Entry 4DR2 (X-ray diffraction, 3.25 A resolution); this record covers chains A and L of the 21 polymer chains in the assembly.

== Chain A ==
Molecule: 16S rRNA
Source organism: Thermus thermophilus
Sequence (1522 nucleotides; row label = number of the first residue in the row; note: 42 numbers in that range are skipped by the numbering (no residue carries them; nothing is unmodelled there); a row labelled like 190A-190L holds insertion residues (190A, then the next letters in order); numbering starts at 0):
     0 UUUGUUGGAGAGUUUGAUCCUGGCUCAGGGUGAACGCUGGCGGCGUGCCU
    50 AAGACAUGCAAGUCGUGCGGG
    73 CCGCGGGGUUUU
    88 ACUCCG
    95 UGGUC
   101 AGCGGCGGACGGGUGAGUAACGCGUGGGU
  129A G
   130 ACCUACCCGGAAGAGGGGGACAACCCGGGGAAACUCGGGCUAAUCCCCCA
   180 UGUGGACCCGC
190A-190L CCCUUGGGGUGU
   191 GUCCAAAGGGCUUU
   216 GCCCGCUUCCGGAUGGGCCCGCGUCCCAUCAGCUAGUUGGUGGGGUAAUG
   266 GCCCACCAAGGCGACGACGGGUAGCCGGUCUGAGAGGAUGGCCGGCCACA
   316 GGGGCACUGAGACACGGGCCCCACUCCUACGGGAGGCAGCAGUUAGGAAU
   366 CUUCCGCAAUGGGCGCAAGCCUGACGGAGCGACGCCGCUUGGAGGAAGAA
   416 GCCCUUCGGGGUGUAAACUCCUGAA
   442 CCCGGGACGAAACCCCCGACGA
   474 GGGGACUGACGGUACCGGG
   494 GUAAUAGCGCCGGCCAACUCCGUGCCAGCAGCCGCGGUAAUACGGAGGGC
   544 GCGAGCGUUACCCGGAUUCACUGGGCGUAAAGGGCGUGUAGGCGGCCUGG
   594 GGCGUCCCAUGUGAAAGACCACGGCUCAACCGUGGGGGAGCGUGGGAUAC
   644 GCUCAGGCUAGACGGUGGGAGAGGGUGGUGGAAUUCCCGGAGUAGCGGUG
   694 AAAUGCGCAGAUACCGGGAGGAACGCCGAUGGCGAAGGCAGCCACCUGGU
   744 CCACCCGUGACGCUGAGGCGCGAAAGCGUGGGGAGCAAACCGGAUUAGAU
   794 ACCCGGGUAGUCCACGCCCUAAACGAUGCGCGCUAGGUCUCUGGGUCU
   848 CCUGGGGGCCGAAGCUAACGCGUUAAGCGCGCCGCCUGGGGAGUACGGCC
   898 GCAAGGCUGAAACUCAAAGGAAUUGACGGGGGCCCGCACAAGCGGUGGAG
   948 CAUGUGGUUUAAUUCGAAGXAACGCGAAGAACCUUACCAGGCCUUGACAU
   998 GCUAGG
 1003A G
  1004 AACCCGGGUGAAAGCCUGGGGUGCCCC
1030A-1030D GCGA
  1031 GGGGAGCCCUAGCACAGGUGCUGCAUGGCCGUCGUCAGCUCGUGCCGUGA
  1081 GGUGUUGGGUUAAGUCCCGCAACGAGCGCAACCCCCGCCGUUAGUUGCCA
  1131 GCGGUUCGGCCGGGCACUCUAACGGGACUGCCCGCGAAA
  1171 GCGGGAGGAAGGAGGGGACGACGUCUGGUCAGCAUGGCCCUUACGGCCUG
  1221 GGCGACACACGUGCUACAAUGCCCACUACAAAGCGAUGCCACCCGGCAAC
  1271 GGGGAGCUAAUCGCAAAAAGGUGGGCCCAGUUCGGAUUGGGGUCUGCAAC
  1321 CCGACCCCAUGAAGCCGGAAUCGCUAGUAAUCGCGGAUCAG
 1361A C
  1362 CAUGCCGCGGUGAAUACGUUCCCGGGCCUUGUACACACXGCCXGUXACGC
  1412 CAUGGGAGCGGGCUCUACCCGAAGUCGCCGGG
  1446 AGCCUACGGG
  1459 CAGGCGCCGAGGGUAGGGCCCGUGACUGGGGCGAAGUCGUAACAAGGUAG
  1509 CUGUACCGGAAGGUGCGGCUGGAUCCACUCCUUUCU
Disordered / not traced: 0-4, 1534-1538
Construct notes: conflict C1534 (A2157 in M26923.1), A1535 (C2158 in M26923.1)
Modified / non-standard residues: PSU (pseudouridine-5'-monophosphate) at position 516, 7MG (7N-methyl-8-hydroguanosine-5'-monophosphate) at position 527, M2G (N2-dimethylguanosine-5'-monophosphate) at position 966, 5MC (5-methylcytidine-5'-monophosphate) at position 967, 2MG (2N-methylguanosine-5'-monophosphate) at position 1207, 5MC (5-methylcytidine-5'-monophosphate) at position 1400, 4OC (4n,o2'-methylcytidine-5'-monophosphate) at position 1402, 5MC (5-methylcytidine-5'-monophosphate) at position 1404, 5MC (5-methylcytidine-5'-monophosphate) at position 1407, UR3 (3-methyluridine-5'-monophoshate) at position 1498, MA6 (6N-dimethyladenosine-5'-monophoshate) at position 1518, MA6 (6N-dimethyladenosine-5'-monophoshate) at position 1519, PSU (pseudouridine-5'-monophosphate) at position 1540, PSU (pseudouridine-5'-monophosphate) at position 1541
Metal / ion sites: Mg2+ site 1 near U5 (its only coordinating residue here); Mg2+ site 2 near U12 (its only coordinating residue here); Mg2+ site 3: U12, C526, 7MG_527; Mg2+ site 4 near G21 (its only coordinating residue here); Mg2+ site 5: C48, U49; Mg2+ site 6 near A53 (its only coordinating residue here); Mg2+ site 7: A59, C386; Mg2+ site 8: G61, U62; Mg2+ site 9: G107, G324; Mg2+ site 10: A109, G331; Mg2+ site 11: G117, G289; Mg2+ site 12: C121, G124, U125, G236; 84 more Mg2+ sites not listed
Ligand contacts:
  - paromomycin (PAR), molecule 1: U30, G31, C48, U49, U304, G305, G306, C554, C555
  - paromomycin (PAR), molecule 2: G31, C47, C48, A50, A51, G52, A53, G113, U114, G115, A353, C355, A356, U358, U359, A360, G361, U365, C366
  - paromomycin (PAR), molecule 3: G64, U65, G68, G69, G70, C73, U95, G96, G97, U98, C99, A101
  - paromomycin (PAR), molecule 4: A119, A120, C121, G122, C123, G236, C237, G238, U239, C240, C241, C280, G281, A282
  - paromomycin (PAR), molecule 5: G127, G128, U129, C132, U133, A228, U229, G230, G231
  - paromomycin (PAR), molecule 6: G292, G293, U294, C295, U296, G297, G301, G302, A303, G610, A611, A632
  - paromomycin (PAR), molecule 7: A412, G413, A414, A415, C417, C418, C419, G424, G425, G426, U427, G428
  - paromomycin (PAR), molecule 8: G567, G568, C569, G570, G575, G821, G874, C875, C877, C879, C880
  - paromomycin (PAR), molecule 9: U598, C599, C601, A602, U603, G604, A632, G633, C634, G635, U636, G637
  - paromomycin (PAR), molecule 10: U605, G606, A607, A608, G628, G629, G630, G631
  - paromomycin (PAR), molecule 11: G610, A611, C612, C613, A614, G616, A622, C623, C624, G625, U626, G627
  - paromomycin (PAR), molecule 12: G661, G662, A663, G664, G666, G667, C739, U740, G741, G742, U743
  - paromomycin (PAR), molecule 13: U669, G670, G671, U672, G673, G714, A715, A716, C717, C805, C806, A807
  - paromomycin (PAR), molecule 14: A716, C717, G718, C732, A733, A766, A767, U804, C805, C806, G1525, G1526
  - paromomycin (PAR), molecule 15: C770, G771, U772, G773, G774, G775, G776, A802, G803
  - paromomycin (PAR), molecule 16: C1060, G1061, U1062, U1065, C1066, C1189, G1190
  - paromomycin (PAR), molecule 17: G1405, U1406, 5MC_1407, A1408, C1409, G1489, C1490, G1491, A1492, A1493, G1494, U1495, C1496

== Chain L ==
Protein: 30S ribosomal protein S12
Source organism: Thermus thermophilus
UniProt: F6DEQ7 (F6DEQ7_THETG); residues 1-135 here = UniProt positions 1-135
Sequence (135 residues; numbered 1 to 135; the number before each row is that of its first residue):
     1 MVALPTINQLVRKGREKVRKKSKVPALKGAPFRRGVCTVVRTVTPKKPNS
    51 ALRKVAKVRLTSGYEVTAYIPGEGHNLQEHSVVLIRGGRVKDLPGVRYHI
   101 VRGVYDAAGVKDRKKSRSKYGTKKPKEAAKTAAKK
Disordered / not traced: 1-4, 130-135
Modified / non-standard residues: Asp-92 ((3s)-3-(methylsulfanyl)-l-aspartic acid; 0TD)

== Interface between chain A and chain L ==
Pairs across the interface (122; chain A residue first):
  U24(A) / Lys-23(L)  salt bridge to the phosphate
  A33(A) / Phe-32(L)  base contact
  C34(A) / Phe-32(L)  sugar contact
  C34(A) / Val-101(L)  sugar contact
  C34(A) / Val-104(L)  phosphate contact
  G35(A) / Val-104(L)  sugar contact
  G35(A) / Ser-118(L)  hydrogen bond to the sugar
  G35(A) / Gly-121(L)  sugar contact
  C36(A) / Arg-117(L)  hydrogen bond to the sugar
  C36(A) / Ser-118(L)  sugar contact
  C36(A) / Thr-122(L)  sugar contact
  C36(A) / Lys-123(L)  phosphate contact
  C36(A) / Lys-124(L)  phosphate contact
  U37(A) / Lys-123(L)  salt bridge to the phosphate
  U37(A) / Lys-124(L)  hydrogen bond to the phosphate
  U49(A) / Lys-28(L)  sugar contact
  C241(A) / Arg-19(L)  hydrogen bond to the sugar
  G302(A) / Lys-17(L)  salt bridge to the phosphate
  A303(A) / Lys-17(L)  salt bridge to the phosphate
  G362(A) / Lys-28(L)  hydrogen bond to the sugar
  G362(A) / Arg-33(L)  hydrogen bond to the phosphate
  G362(A) / Arg-34(L)  salt bridge to the phosphate
  G362(A) / Thr-61(L)  phosphate contact
  A363(A) / Lys-28(L)  hydrogen bond to the base
  A363(A) / Pro-31(L)  base contact
  A363(A) / Phe-32(L)  base contact
  A363(A) / Arg-33(L)  salt bridge to the phosphate
  A363(A) / Arg-34(L)  salt bridge to the phosphate
  A363(A) / Thr-61(L)  hydrogen bond to the phosphate
  A363(A) / Leu-84(L)  sugar contact
  A363(A) / Tyr-105(L)  sugar contact
  A364(A) / Lys-28(L)  base contact
  G500(A) / Lys-124(L)  salt bridge to the phosphate
  C501(A) / Arg-117(L)  salt bridge to the phosphate
  C501(A) / Ser-118(L)  phosphate contact
  C501(A) / Lys-124(L)  salt bridge to the phosphate
  G502(A) / Lys-115(L)  phosphate contact
  G502(A) / Ser-116(L)  phosphate contact
  G502(A) / Arg-117(L)  hydrogen bond to the phosphate
  G502(A) / Ser-118(L)  hydrogen bond to the phosphate
  G502(A) / Lys-119(L)  phosphate contact
  C503(A) / Ser-116(L)  hydrogen bond to the phosphate
  C503(A) / Lys-119(L)  salt bridge to the phosphate
  C518(A) / Ser-50(L)  phosphate contact
  C519(A) / Ser-50(L)  hydrogen bond to the phosphate
  A520(A) / Ala-51(L)  phosphate contact
  A520(A) / Leu-52(L)  hydrogen bond to the phosphate
  A520(A) / Lys-54(L)  salt bridge to the phosphate
  A520(A) / Glu-73(L)  hydrogen bond to the sugar
  G521(A) / Leu-52(L)  phosphate contact
  G521(A) / Arg-53(L)  hydrogen bond to the base
  G521(A) / Lys-54(L)  salt bridge to the phosphate
  G521(A) / Gly-72(L)  phosphate contact
  G521(A) / Glu-73(L)  phosphate contact
  C522(A) / Arg-53(L)  base contact
  C522(A) / Tyr-69(L)  hydrogen bond to the phosphate
  C522(A) / Pro-71(L)  phosphate contact
  C522(A) / Gly-72(L)  hydrogen bond to the phosphate
  C522(A) / Asp-92(L)  base contact
  C522(A) / Tyr-120(L)  hydrogen bond to the phosphate
  A523(A) / Arg-53(L)  base contact
  A523(A) / Val-90(L)  base contact
  A523(A) / Lys-91(L)  base contact
  A523(A) / Asp-92(L)  base contact
  A523(A) / Tyr-120(L)  phosphate contact
  C525(A) / Arg-89(L)  salt bridge to the phosphate
  C525(A) / Lys-91(L)  phosphate contact
  C526(A) / Lys-91(L)  salt bridge to the phosphate
  7MG_527(A) / Asn-49(L)  hydrogen bond to the base
  C528(A) / Asn-49(L)  hydrogen bond to the base
  G529(A) / Asn-49(L)  base contact
  G529(A) / Ser-50(L)  hydrogen bond to the base
  G529(A) / Ala-51(L)  base contact
  G537(A) / Glu-73(L)  sugar contact
  G537(A) / Arg-113(L)  salt bridge to the phosphate
  G538(A) / Arg-113(L)  salt bridge to the phosphate
  G538(A) / Lys-114(L)  hydrogen bond to the phosphate
  G538(A) / Lys-115(L)  hydrogen bond to the phosphate
  A539(A) / Lys-114(L)  phosphate contact
  A539(A) / Lys-115(L)  base contact
  G550(A) / Lys-119(L)  sugar contact
  U551(A) / Arg-86(L)  sugar contact
  U552(A) / Pro-31(L)  hydrogen bond to the sugar
  U552(A) / Arg-86(L)  sugar contact
  U552(A) / Gly-87(L)  hydrogen bond to the sugar
  A553(A) / Val-24(L)  phosphate contact
  A553(A) / Gly-29(L)  hydrogen bond to the sugar
  A553(A) / Ala-30(L)  sugar contact
  A553(A) / Pro-31(L)  sugar contact
  A553(A) / Gly-87(L)  phosphate contact
  A553(A) / Gly-88(L)  phosphate contact
  C554(A) / Ser-22(L)  phosphate contact
  C555(A) / Lys-20(L)  salt bridge to the phosphate
  C556(A) / Lys-20(L)  salt bridge to the phosphate
  C562(A) / Arg-15(L)  phosphate contact
  C562(A) / Glu-16(L)  hydrogen bond to the sugar
  A563(A) / Arg-15(L)  base contact
  C564(A) / Leu-10(L)  phosphate contact
  C564(A) / Arg-15(L)  salt bridge to the phosphate
  G567(A) / Pro-5(L)  base contact
  G567(A) / Arg-15(L)  hydrogen bond to the base
  G568(A) / Pro-5(L)  base contact
  G585(A) / Asn-8(L)  sugar contact
  C879(A) / Thr-6(L)  base contact
  C879(A) / Asn-8(L)  phosphate contact
  C880(A) / Thr-6(L)  hydrogen bond to the phosphate
  C880(A) / Asn-8(L)  hydrogen bond to the phosphate
  C880(A) / Gln-9(L)  phosphate contact
  C880(A) / Arg-12(L)  salt bridge to the phosphate
  G881(A) / Gln-9(L)  hydrogen bond to the phosphate
  G881(A) / Arg-12(L)  salt bridge to the phosphate
  C882(A) / Pro-5(L)  base contact
  C882(A) / Lys-13(L)  salt bridge to the phosphate
  U884(A) / Arg-15(L)  hydrogen bond to the base
  A909(A) / Lys-21(L)  salt bridge to the phosphate
  C910(A) / Arg-97(L)  salt bridge to the phosphate
  U911(A) / Arg-97(L)  salt bridge to the phosphate
  A913(A) / Lys-46(L)  salt bridge to the phosphate
  A913(A) / Lys-91(L)  salt bridge to the phosphate
  C1412(A) / Lys-57(L)  salt bridge to the phosphate
  A1492(A) / Lys-46(L)  phosphate contact
  A1492(A) / Lys-47(L)  hydrogen bond to the phosphate
Interface residues without a listed pair, chain A (64 interface residues in all): A32, C242, C504, C883, A908, C912, C1411, C1490, G1491
Interface residues without a listed pair, chain L (67 interface residues in all): Ile-7, Val-18, Pro-48, Pro-94, Gly-95, Arg-102

== In short ==
64 residues of chain A face 67 of chain L across their interface; the contacts include 33 hydrogen bonds and
29 salt bridges. Polar contacts include A363(A)/Lys-28(L), G521(A)/Arg-53(L) and 7MG_527(A)/Asn-49(L). Chain A
binds 17 copies of paromomycin. U12(A), C526(A) and 7MG_527(A) coordinate Mg2+ site 3.
Chain A is 16S rRNA and chain L is 30S ribosomal protein S12, both from Thermus thermophilus; the structure,
Crystal structure of the Thermus thermophilus (HB8) 30S ribosomal subunit with multiple copies of paromomycin
molecules ..., was determined by X-ray diffraction (same publication as 4DR1, 4DR3, 4DR4, 4DR5, 4DR6 and
4DR7).
